1PFG - chains A and B; structure by X-ray diffraction, 2.50 A resolution.

Chain A:
Name: Proteinase K
Organism: Engyodontium album
Notes: EC 3.4.21.64
UniProtKB: P06873 (PRTK_TRIAL); residues 1-279 here correspond to UniProt positions 106-384 (UniProt number = residue number + 105)
Chain sequence (279 residues; row label = number of the first residue in the row):
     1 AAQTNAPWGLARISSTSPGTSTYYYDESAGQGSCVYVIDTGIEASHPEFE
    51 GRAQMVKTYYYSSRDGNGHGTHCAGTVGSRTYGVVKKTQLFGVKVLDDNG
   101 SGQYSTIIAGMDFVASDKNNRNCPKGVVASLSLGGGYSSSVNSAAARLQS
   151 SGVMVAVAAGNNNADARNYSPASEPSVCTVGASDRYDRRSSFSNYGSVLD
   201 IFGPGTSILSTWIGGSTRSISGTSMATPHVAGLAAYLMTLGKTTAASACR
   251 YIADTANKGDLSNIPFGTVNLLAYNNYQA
Cystine bridges: Cys34-Cys123, Cys178-Cys249
Sequence notes: conflict Val85 (Ala190 in P06873)
Curated features (UniProtKB/Swiss-Prot):
  - active site (Charge relay system): Asp39, His69, Ser224
  - binding site (Ca(2+)): Thr16, Pro175, Val177, Asp200, Asp260

Chain B:
Name: N-Ac-PAPFAAAA-NH2
Chain sequence (10 residues; numbered 280 to 289; the number before each row is that of its first residue):
   280 XPAPFAAAAX
Modified residues: ACE (acetyl group) at position 280; NH2 (amino group) at position 289

Interface between chain A and chain B:
Residue-residue contacts (27):
  Asn67(A) - Ala288(B)
  Asn67(A) - NH2_289(B)
  His69(A) - Ala286(B)
  Gly100(A) - Ala282(B)
  Gly100(A) - Pro283(B)
  Ser101(A) - Ala282(B)
  Leu133(A) - Ala282(B)
  Leu133(A) - Phe284(B)
  Gly134(A) - Pro281(B)
  Gly134(A) - Ala282(B)  hydrogen bond (backbone-backbone)
  Gly134(A) - Phe284(B)
  Gly135(A) - Pro281(B)
  Gly135(A) - Phe284(B)
  Ala158(A) - Phe284(B)
  Asn161(A) - Pro283(B)
  Asn161(A) - Phe284(B)
  Asn161(A) - Ala285(B)
  Trp212(A) - Ala287(B)
  Trp212(A) - Ala288(B)  hydrophobic
  Arg218(A) - Ala287(B)
  Ile220(A) - Ala286(B)  hydrophobic
  Ser221(A) - Ala285(B)
  Gly222(A) - Ala285(B)
  Thr223(A) - Phe284(B)  hydrogen bond (side chain-backbone)
  Ser224(A) - Phe284(B)  hydrogen bond (backbone-backbone)
  Ser224(A) - Ala285(B)
  Met225(A) - Ala285(B)
Also at the interface, not in a pair above, chain A (23 interface residues in all): Gly68, Asp98, Gly102, Ser132, Gly136, Gly160
Also at the interface, not in a pair above, chain B (10 interface residues in all): ACE_280

In short:
23 residues of chain A face 10 of chain B across their interface; the contacts include 3 hydrogen bonds. Polar
pairs include Thr223(A)-Phe284(B), Gly134(A)-Ala282(B) and Ser224(A)-Phe284(B). Curated annotation (UniProt)
lists 3 active-site residues and 5 Ca2+-binding residues on chain A.
Chain A is Proteinase K (Engyodontium album) and chain B is N-Ac-PAPFAAAA-NH2; the structure, Strategy to
design inhibitors: Structure of a complex of Proteinase K with a designed octapeptide inhibitor ..., was
determined by X-ray diffraction.
